PDB entry 7TJW | electron microscopy, 4.00 A resolution | chains E and G of the 7 polymer chains in the assembly

Chain E:
Name: ATP synthase subunit beta
From: Saccharomyces cerevisiae
Notes: EC 7.1.2.2
UniProt: P00830 (ATPB_YEAST); residues 1-478 here correspond to UniProt positions 34-511 (UniProt number = residue number + 33)
Chain sequence (478 residues; each row starts with the number of its first residue):
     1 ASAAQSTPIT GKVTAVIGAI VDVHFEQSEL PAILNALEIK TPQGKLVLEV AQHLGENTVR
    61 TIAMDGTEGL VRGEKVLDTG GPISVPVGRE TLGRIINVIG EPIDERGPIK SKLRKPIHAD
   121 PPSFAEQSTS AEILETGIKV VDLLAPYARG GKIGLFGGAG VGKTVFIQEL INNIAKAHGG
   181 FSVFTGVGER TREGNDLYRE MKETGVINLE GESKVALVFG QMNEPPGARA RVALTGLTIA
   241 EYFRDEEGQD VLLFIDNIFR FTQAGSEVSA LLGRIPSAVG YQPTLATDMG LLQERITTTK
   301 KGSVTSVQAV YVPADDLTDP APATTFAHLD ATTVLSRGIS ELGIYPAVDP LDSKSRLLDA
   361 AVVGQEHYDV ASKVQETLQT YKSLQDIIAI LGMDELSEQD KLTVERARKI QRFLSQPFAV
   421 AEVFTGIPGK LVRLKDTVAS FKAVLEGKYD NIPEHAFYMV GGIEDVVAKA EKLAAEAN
Not modelled in the structure: 1-7, 476-478
Swiss-Prot annotation at these positions:
  - binding site (ATP): Gly157 to Thr164
  - modified residue: Thr79 (Phosphothreonine), Thr204 (Phosphothreonine), Ser340 (Phosphoserine)

Chain G:
Name: ATP synthase subunit gamma
From: Saccharomyces cerevisiae
UniProt: P38077 (ATPG_YEAST); residues 1-278 here correspond to UniProt positions 34-311 (UniProt number = residue number + 33)
Chain sequence (278 residues; numbered 1 to 278; the number before each row is that of its first residue):
     1 ATLKEVEMRL KSIKNIEKIT KTMKIVASTR LSKAEKAKIS AKKMDEAEQL FYKNAETKNL
    61 DVEATETGAP KELIVAITSD KGLCGSIHSQ LAKAVRRHLN DQPNADIVTI GDKIKMQLLR
   121 THPNNIKLSI NGIGKDAPTF QESALIADKL LSVMKAGTYP KISIFYNDPV SSLSFEPSEK
   181 PIFNAKTIEQ SPSFGKFEID TDANVPRDLF EYTLANQMLT AMAQGYAAEI SARRNAMDNA
   241 SKNAGDMINR YSILYNRTRQ AVITNELVDI ITGASSLG
Not modelled in the structure: 1, 58-73, 277-278

How chain E and chain G interact:
Pairs across the interface (13; chain E residue first):
  Pro276(E) - Leu267(G)  hydrophobic
  Pro276(E) - Ile271(G)
  Ser277(E) - Leu267(G)
  Ala278(E) - Thr264(G)
  Val279(E) - Ile263(G)  hydrophobic
  Val279(E) - Thr264(G)  hydrogen bond (backbone-side chain)
  Gly280(E) - Leu267(G)
  Asp316(E) - Asn256(G)  hydrogen bond
  Asp316(E) - Gln260(G)  hydrogen bond
  Thr318(E) - Gln260(G)  hydrogen bond
  Asp319(E) - Arg259(G)  salt bridge
  Asp319(E) - Gln260(G)
  Ile390(E) - Arg234(G)  hydrogen bond (backbone-side chain)
Also at the interface, not in a pair above, chain E (12 interface residues in all): Ile275, Ala314, Pro320

Summary:
Chain E and chain G form an interface of 12 and 8 residues respectively, with 5 hydrogen bonds and 1 salt
bridge. Polar contacts include Asp319(E)-Arg259(G), Val279(E)-Thr264(G) and Asp316(E)-Asn256(G). From UniProt:
8 ATP-binding residues on chain E.
Here chain E is ATP synthase subunit beta and chain G is ATP synthase subunit gamma, both from Saccharomyces
cerevisiae. Entry 7TJW (Yeast ATP synthase F1 region State 1catalytic(e-h) with 10 mM ATP) was determined by
electron microscopy, deposited together with 7TJS, 7TJT, 7TJU, 7TJV, 7TJX, 7TJY and 30 further entries.
